PDB entry 4GRV | X-ray diffraction, 2.80 A resolution | chains A and B

Chain A:
Protein: Neurotensin receptor type 1, lysozyme chimera
Organism: Rattus norvegicus
Reference sequence: chimeric construct of P20789, P00720: residues 43-268 from P20789 (NTR1_RAT) positions 43-268 (same numbers); residues 1002-1161 from P00720 positions 2-161 (UniProt number = residue number - 1000); residues 300-396 from P20789 (NTR1_RAT) positions 300-396 (same numbers)
Amino-acid sequence (510 residues; numbered 33 to 409; the number before each row is that of its first residue):
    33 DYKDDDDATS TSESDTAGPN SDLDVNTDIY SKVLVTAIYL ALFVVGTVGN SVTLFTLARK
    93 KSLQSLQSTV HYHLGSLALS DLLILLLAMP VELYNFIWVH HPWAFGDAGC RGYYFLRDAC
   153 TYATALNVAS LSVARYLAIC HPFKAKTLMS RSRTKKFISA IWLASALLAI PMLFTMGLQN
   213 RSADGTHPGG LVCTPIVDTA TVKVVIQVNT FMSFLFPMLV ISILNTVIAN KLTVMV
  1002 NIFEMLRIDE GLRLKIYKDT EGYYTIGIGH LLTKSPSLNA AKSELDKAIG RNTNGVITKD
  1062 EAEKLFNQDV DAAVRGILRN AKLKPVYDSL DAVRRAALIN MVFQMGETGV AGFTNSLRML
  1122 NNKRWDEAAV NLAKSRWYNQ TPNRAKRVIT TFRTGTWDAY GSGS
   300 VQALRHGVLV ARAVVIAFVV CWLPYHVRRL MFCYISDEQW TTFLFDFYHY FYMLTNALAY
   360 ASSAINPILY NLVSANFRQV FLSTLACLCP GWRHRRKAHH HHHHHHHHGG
Unresolved in the structure: 33-51, 93-96, 1049-1051, 380-409
Construct notes: expression tag (33-42, 397-409); engineered mutation Leu86 (Ala in P20789), Ala166 (Glu in P20789), Ala215 (Gly in P20789), Ala310 (Leu in P20789), Ala358 (Phe in P20789), Ala360 (Val in P20789), Thr1054 (Cys54 in P00720), Ala1097 (Cys97 in P00720), Asn1122 (Gln122 in P00720), Asn1123 (Gln123 in P00720); linker (1162-1165)
UniProt features mapped onto this chain:
  - active site (Proton donor/acceptor): Glu1011, Asp1020
  - binding site (substrate): Leu1032, Phe1104, Ser1117, Asn1132
  - region: Val326 to Tyr349 (Neurotensin binding)
  - lipidation (S-palmitoyl cysteine): Cys386, Cys388
Disulfide bonds: Cys142-Cys225
What the authors report for this chain:
  - contacts within the chain: Arg167-Asn257 (hydrogen bond), Ser164-Asn257, Ala302-Asn375 (backbone contact), Ala302-Gln378
  - mutagenesis - F358A: increased signaling (citing earlier work)

Chain B:
Protein: Neurotensin 8-13
Amino-acid sequence (6 residues; each row starts with the number of its first residue):
     8 RRPYIL

Chain A / chain B interface:
Residue-residue contacts - 31 pairs, chain A then chain B:
  Leu55(A) - Tyr11(B)  hydrogen bond (backbone-side chain)
  Asp56(A) - Arg8(B)
  Val57(A) - Tyr11(B)
  Phe128(A) - Ile12(B)  hydrophobic
  His132(A) - Tyr11(B)
  His133(A) - Tyr11(B)
  Tyr146(A) - Leu13(B)  hydrogen bond (side chain-backbone)
  Met208(A) - Leu13(B)  hydrophobic
  Arg213(A) - Pro10(B)
  Arg213(A) - Tyr11(B)
  Val224(A) - Tyr11(B)  hydrophobic
  Cys225(A) - Tyr11(B)
  Thr226(A) - Tyr11(B)  hydrogen bond (side chain-backbone)
  Arg327(A) - Leu13(B)  hydrogen bond (side chain-backbone)
  Arg328(A) - Leu13(B)
  Phe331(A) - Arg9(B)  hydrogen bond (backbone-side chain)
  Phe331(A) - Pro10(B)
  Phe331(A) - Tyr11(B)
  Phe331(A) - Ile12(B)
  Phe331(A) - Leu13(B)  hydrophobic
  Ser335(A) - Arg9(B)
  Trp339(A) - Arg8(B)
  Trp339(A) - Arg9(B)
  Trp339(A) - Pro10(B)
  Phe344(A) - Arg8(B)
  Phe344(A) - Arg9(B)
  Phe344(A) - Pro10(B)
  Tyr347(A) - Pro10(B)  hydrophobic
  Tyr347(A) - Ile12(B)  hydrogen bond (side chain-backbone)
  Tyr351(A) - Ile12(B)  hydrophobic
  Tyr351(A) - Leu13(B)
Other interface residues (no listed pair), chain A (29 interface residues in all): Asp54, Asn127, Pro227, Ile238, Cys332, Asp336, Glu337, Thr341, His348
From the paper, about this interface:
  - residue pairs: Arg327(A)-Leu13(B)
  - interface residues, chain A: Leu55(A), Tyr146(A), Thr226(A)

Overview:
The interface between chain A and chain B involves 29 residues on one side and 6 on the other; the contacts
include 6 hydrogen bonds. Among the polar pairs are Leu55(A)-Tyr11(B), Tyr146(A)-Leu13(B) and
Thr226(A)-Tyr11(B). The authors report a contact between Arg327(A) and Leu13(B). The paper reports that F358A
of chain A increases signaling; interface residues Leu55(A), Tyr146(A) and Thr226(A).
Here chain A is Neurotensin receptor type 1, lysozyme chimera (Rattus norvegicus) and chain B is Neurotensin
8-13. Entry 4GRV (The crystal structure of the neurotensin receptor NTS1 in complex with neurotensin (8-13))
was determined by X-ray diffraction.
